PDB entry 1B9N | X-ray diffraction, 2.09 A resolution | chains A and B

[Chain A (and B)]
Protein: Protein (mode)
Source organism: Escherichia coli
Notes: chain B of this document is another copy of the same molecule, construct and numbering; everything in this record applies to it too
Reference sequence: P0A9G8 (MODE_ECOLI); residue numbers follow UniProt; this construct covers 1-262
Chain sequence (265 residues; each row starts with the number of its first residue; note: 1 number in that range is skipped by the numbering (no residue carries it; nothing is unmodelled there); numbers below 1 keep their minus sign (Gly-3 is residue -3)):
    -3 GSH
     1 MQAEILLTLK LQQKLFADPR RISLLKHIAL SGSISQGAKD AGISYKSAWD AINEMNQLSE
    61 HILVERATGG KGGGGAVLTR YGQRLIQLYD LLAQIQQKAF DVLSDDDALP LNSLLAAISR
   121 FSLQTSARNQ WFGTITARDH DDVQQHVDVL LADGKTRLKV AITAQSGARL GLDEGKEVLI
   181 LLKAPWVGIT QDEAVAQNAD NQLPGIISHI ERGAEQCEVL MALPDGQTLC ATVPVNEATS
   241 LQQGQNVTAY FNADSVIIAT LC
Not modelled in the structure: -3, 69-74 (chain B: -3 to -1, 66-75, 138-144)
Ion coordination: Ni2+: Asp139, His140, His146, Asp148
Swiss-Prot annotation at these positions:
  - DNA-binding region: Ser33 to Thr79 (H-T-H motif)
  - region: Thr125 to Gly133 (Required for dimer formation and molybdate binding)
  - binding site (molybdate): Ser126, Arg128, Thr163, Ser166, Lys183, Ala184

[Interface between chain A and chain B]
Contacting residue pairs - 137 pairs, chain A then chain B:
  Met1(A) - Leu58(B)
  Met1(A) - Ser59(B)
  Gln2(A) - Leu11(B)
  Ala3(A) - Lys10(B)
  Ala3(A) - Leu11(B)  hydrophobic
  Glu4(A) - Thr8(B)
  Glu4(A) - Leu9(B)
  Glu4(A) - Lys10(B)  hydrogen bond (backbone-backbone)
  Ile5(A) - Leu7(B)  hydrophobic
  Ile5(A) - Thr8(B)
  Ile5(A) - Leu9(B)  hydrophobic
  Leu6(A) - Leu6(B)
  Leu6(A) - Leu7(B)
  Leu6(A) - Thr8(B)  hydrogen bond (backbone-backbone)
  Leu7(A) - Ile5(B)  hydrophobic
  Leu7(A) - Leu6(B)
  Leu7(A) - Leu7(B)  hydrophobic
  Thr8(A) - Glu4(B)
  Thr8(A) - Ile5(B)
  Thr8(A) - Leu6(B)  hydrogen bond (backbone-backbone)
  Leu9(A) - Glu4(B)
  Leu9(A) - Phe100(B)  hydrophobic
  Lys10(A) - Ala3(B)
  Lys10(A) - Glu4(B)  hydrogen bond (backbone-backbone)
  Lys10(A) - Leu6(B)
  Lys10(A) - Phe100(B)
  Leu11(A) - Met1(B)  hydrophobic
  Leu11(A) - Gln2(B)
  Leu11(A) - Ala3(B)  hydrophobic
  Gln12(A) - Met1(B)
  Gln12(A) - Gln2(B)  hydrogen bond (backbone-backbone)
  Leu58(A) - Met1(B)
  Glu60(A) - Met1(B)
  His61(A) - Asp106(B)  salt bridge
  Arg80(A) - Asp105(B)  hydrogen bond (side chain-backbone)
  Arg80(A) - Asp106(B)  hydrogen bond (side chain-backbone)
  Arg80(A) - Ala108(B)  hydrogen bond (side chain-backbone)
  Tyr81(A) - Leu103(B)
  Arg84(A) - Val102(B)  hydrogen bond (side chain-backbone)
  Arg84(A) - Leu103(B)  hydrogen bond (side chain-backbone)
  Arg84(A) - Asp105(B)
  Arg84(A) - Ala108(B)
  Arg84(A) - Leu109(B)  hydrogen bond (side chain-backbone)
  Arg84(A) - Leu111(B)
  Leu85(A) - Leu103(B)  hydrophobic
  Gln87(A) - Leu111(B)  hydrogen bond (side chain-backbone)
  Gln87(A) - Asn112(B)
  Leu88(A) - Ala99(B)
  Leu88(A) - Leu111(B)  hydrophobic
  Leu88(A) - Leu114(B)  hydrophobic
  Leu91(A) - Leu111(B)  hydrophobic
  Leu91(A) - Asn112(B)
  Leu91(A) - Leu114(B)
  Leu92(A) - Ile5(B)  hydrophobic
  Leu92(A) - Ile95(B)  hydrophobic
  Leu92(A) - Leu114(B)  hydrophobic
  Ile95(A) - Leu115(B)  hydrophobic
  Gln96(A) - Leu7(B)
  Gln96(A) - Leu92(B)
  Ala99(A) - Leu88(B)
  Phe100(A) - Leu11(B)  hydrophobic
  Phe100(A) - Phe16(B)  hydrophobic
  Phe100(A) - Leu88(B)
  Val102(A) - Arg84(B)  hydrogen bond (backbone-side chain)
  Leu103(A) - Tyr81(B)  hydrophobic
  Leu103(A) - Arg84(B)  hydrogen bond (backbone-side chain)
  Leu103(A) - Leu85(B)
  Asp106(A) - Arg80(B)  salt bridge
  Asp106(A) - Arg84(B)  salt bridge
  Asp107(A) - Arg80(B)  hydrogen bond (backbone-side chain)
  Asp107(A) - Arg84(B)  salt bridge
  Ala108(A) - Arg80(B)
  Leu109(A) - Arg84(B)  hydrogen bond (backbone-side chain)
  Pro110(A) - Gln87(B)
  Leu111(A) - Arg84(B)
  Leu111(A) - Gln87(B)  hydrogen bond (backbone-side chain)
  Leu111(A) - Leu88(B)  hydrophobic
  Leu111(A) - Leu91(B)
  Asn112(A) - Gln87(B)
  Asn112(A) - Asp90(B)
  Asn112(A) - Leu91(B)
  Asn112(A) - Gln94(B)
  Ser113(A) - Leu91(B)
  Leu114(A) - Leu91(B)
  Leu114(A) - Ile95(B)  hydrophobic
  Leu114(A) - Lys98(B)
  Ile118(A) - Ser119(B)
  Ile118(A) - Leu261(B)  hydrophobic
  Phe121(A) - Leu115(B)  hydrophobic
  Phe121(A) - Cys262(B)
  Ser122(A) - Leu115(B)
  Ser122(A) - Thr260(B)
  Ser122(A) - Leu261(B)
  Ser122(A) - Cys262(B)  hydrogen bond (side chain-backbone)
  Leu123(A) - Ala259(B)  hydrophobic
  Leu123(A) - Thr260(B)
  Leu123(A) - Leu261(B)  hydrophobic
  Gln124(A) - Arg169(B)  hydrogen bond
  Gln124(A) - Leu170(B)
  Gln124(A) - Ala259(B)
  Gln124(A) - Thr260(B)  hydrogen bond (backbone-backbone)
  Thr125(A) - Arg169(B)  hydrogen bond (backbone-side chain)
  Thr125(A) - Leu170(B)
  Thr125(A) - Ile257(B)
  Thr125(A) - Ile258(B)
  Thr125(A) - Ala259(B)
  Ser126(A) - Ile162(B)
  Ser126(A) - Leu170(B)
  Ser126(A) - Ile257(B)
  Ser126(A) - Ile258(B)  hydrogen bond (side chain-backbone)
  Ala127(A) - Ile257(B)  hydrophobic
  Arg128(A) - Ser166(B)
  Arg128(A) - Arg169(B)
  Ile162(A) - Ser126(B)
  Leu170(A) - Gln124(B)
  Leu170(A) - Thr125(B)
  Leu170(A) - Ser126(B)
  Leu181(A) - Leu181(B)  hydrophobic
  Lys183(A) - Asp254(B)  hydrogen bond (side chain-backbone)
  Trp186(A) - Trp186(B)  hydrophobic
  Asp254(A) - Lys183(B)  hydrogen bond (backbone-side chain)
  Ile257(A) - Thr125(B)
  Ile257(A) - Ser126(B)
  Ile257(A) - Ala127(B)
  Ile257(A) - Lys183(B)
  Ile257(A) - Trp186(B)  hydrophobic
  Ile257(A) - Ile257(B)  hydrophobic
  Ile258(A) - Thr125(B)
  Ile258(A) - Ser126(B)  hydrogen bond (backbone-side chain)
  Ala259(A) - Gln124(B)
  Thr260(A) - Ser122(B)
  Thr260(A) - Leu123(B)
  Thr260(A) - Gln124(B)  hydrogen bond (backbone-backbone)
  Leu261(A) - Ser122(B)
  Leu261(A) - Leu123(B)  hydrophobic
  Cys262(A) - Ser122(B)  hydrogen bond (backbone-backbone)
  Cys262(A) - Gln124(B)
Other interface residues (no listed pair), chain A (66 interface residues in all): Gln13, Phe16, Leu115, Ala117, Ala161, Ser255, Val256
Other interface residues (no listed pair), chain B (67 interface residues in all): Gln13, Asp107, Pro110, Ser113, Ala116, Ile118, Ser255, Val256

[Overview]
66 residues of chain A face 67 of chain B across their interface, with 27 hydrogen bonds and 4 salt bridges.
Among the polar pairs are His61(A)-Asp106(B), Asp106(A)-Arg80(B) and Asp106(A)-Arg84(B). From UniProt: a
DNA-binding region and 6 molybdate-binding residues on chain A.
Chain A and chain B are both Protein (mode) (Escherichia coli); the structure, Regulator from escherichia
coli, was determined by X-ray diffraction (same publication as 1B9M).
